PDB entry 2A4Q | X-ray diffraction, 2.45 A resolution | chains C and D of the 4 polymer chains in the assembly

[Chain C]
Name: NS3 protease/helicase'
From: Hepatitis C virus
Notes: fragment: protease domain, residues 1-181
Reference sequence: Q91RS4 (Q91RS4_9HEPC); residues 1-181 here = UniProt positions 1-181
Sequence (200 residues; each row starts with the number of its first residue; numbers below 1 keep their minus sign (Met-10 is residue -10)):
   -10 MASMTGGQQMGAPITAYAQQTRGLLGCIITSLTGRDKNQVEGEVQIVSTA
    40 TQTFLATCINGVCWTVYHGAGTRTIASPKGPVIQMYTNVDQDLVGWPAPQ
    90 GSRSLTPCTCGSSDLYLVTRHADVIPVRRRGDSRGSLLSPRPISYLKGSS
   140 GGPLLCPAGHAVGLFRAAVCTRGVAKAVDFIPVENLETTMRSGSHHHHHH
Disordered / not traced: -10 to 28, 180-189
Differences from the reference sequence: cloning artifact (-10 to 0, 182-183); expression tag (184-189)

[Chain D]
Name: NS4a peptide
Reference sequence: O39914 (O39914_9HEPC); aligned to UniProt positions 4-22 over residues 21-39 (the alignment contains insertions or deletions, so no single offset holds)
Sequence (23 residues; each row starts with the number of its first residue):
    19 KKGSVVIVGRIVLSGKPAIIPKK
Disordered / not traced: 19-20, 37-41
Differences from the reference sequence: cloning artifact (19-20, 40-41); engineered mutation Ser22 (Cys576 in O39914)

[Chain C / chain D interface]
Contacting residue pairs (38; chain C residue first):
  Val29(C) with Arg28(D), hydrogen bond (backbone-side chain); Val30(D), hydrophobic; Lys34(D); Pro35(D); Ala36(D)
  Glu30(C) with Val30(D)
  Gly31(C) with Ile29(D)
  Glu32(C) with Ile29(D), hydrogen bond (backbone-backbone); Val30(D); Leu31(D), hydrogen bond (side chain-backbone)
  Val33(C) with Arg28(D); Ile29(D), hydrogen bond (backbone-backbone)
  Gln34(C) with Gly27(D)
  Ile35(C) with Ile25(D); Val26(D), hydrogen bond (backbone-backbone); Gly27(D), hydrogen bond (backbone-backbone)
  Val36(C) with Val23(D), hydrophobic; Val24(D)
  Ser37(C) with Val23(D); Val24(D), hydrogen bond (backbone-backbone); Val26(D)
  Ala59(C) with Val23(D), hydrophobic
  Arg62(C) with Gly21(D); Val23(D)
  Thr63(C) with Gly21(D); Ser22(D), hydrogen bond (backbone-side chain); Val23(D), hydrogen bond (backbone-backbone)
  Ile64(C) with Val23(D)
  Ala65(C) with Ser22(D); Val23(D), hydrogen bond (backbone-backbone)
  Pro70(C) with Ser22(D)
  Trp85(C) with Val23(D), hydrophobic
  Pro88(C) with Ile25(D), hydrophobic
  Gly90(C) with Arg28(D), hydrogen bond (backbone-side chain)
  Leu94(C) with Leu31(D), hydrophobic
  Val107(C) with Leu31(D), hydrophobic
  Thr108(C) with Ile29(D)
  Ala111(C) with Ile29(D)
Also at the interface, not in a pair above, chain C (26 interface residues in all): Thr38, Phe43, Arg109, Leu144

[Summary]
The interface between chain C and chain D involves 26 residues on one side and 14 on the other; the contacts
include 11 hydrogen bonds. Polar pairs include Val29(C)-Arg28(D), Glu32(C)-Leu31(D) and Thr63(C)-Ser22(D).
Here chain C is NS3 protease/helicase' (Hepatitis C virus) and chain D is NS4a peptide. Entry 2A4Q (HCV NS3
protease with NS4a peptide and a covalently bound macrocyclic ketoamide compound) was determined by X-ray
diffraction.
